PDB entry 7T0W | electron microscopy, 3.00 A resolution | chains B and C of the 9 polymer chains in the assembly

[Chain B]
Name: Gamma-aminobutyric acid receptor subunit alpha-1
Source organism: Homo sapiens
Reference sequence: P14867 (GBRA1_HUMAN); the construct has insertions or renumbered stretches relative to UniProt, so the offset changes along the chain: 1-312 = UniProt 28-339; 320-347 = UniProt 418-445
Amino-acid sequence (347 residues; numbered 1 to 347; the number before each row is that of its first residue):
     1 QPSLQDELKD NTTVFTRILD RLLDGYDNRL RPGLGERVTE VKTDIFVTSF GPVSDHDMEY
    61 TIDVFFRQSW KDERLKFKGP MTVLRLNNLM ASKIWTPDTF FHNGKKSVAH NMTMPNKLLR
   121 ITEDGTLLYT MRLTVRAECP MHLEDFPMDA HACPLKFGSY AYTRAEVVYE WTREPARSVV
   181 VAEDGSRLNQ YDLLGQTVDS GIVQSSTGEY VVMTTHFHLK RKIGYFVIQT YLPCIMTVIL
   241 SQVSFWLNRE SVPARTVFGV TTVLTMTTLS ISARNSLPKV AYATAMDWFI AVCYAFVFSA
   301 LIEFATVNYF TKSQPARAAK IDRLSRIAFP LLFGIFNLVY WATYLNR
Disordered / not traced: 1-9
Disulfides: Cys-139/Cys-153
Glycans and other covalent adducts: glycan linked to Asn-111
Construct notes: linker (313-319)
Swiss-Prot annotation at these positions:
  - binding site (4-aminobutanoate): Arg-67, Thr-130
  - binding site (3alpha-hydroxy-5alpha-pregnan-11,20-dione): Trp-246
  - glycosylation (N-linked (GlcNAc...) asparagine): Asn-11, Asn-111
From the paper describing this entry:
  - specificity-determining residues: Glu-170, Arg-173, Glu-174, Arg-177
  - specificity-determining residues: Arg-164 (by similarity / conservation)

[Chain C]
Name: Gamma-aminobutyric acid receptor subunit beta-2
Source organism: Homo sapiens
Reference sequence: P47870 (GBRB2_HUMAN); the construct has insertions or renumbered stretches relative to UniProt, so the offset changes along the chain: 1-307 = UniProt 25-331; 317-340 = UniProt 488-511
Amino-acid sequence (340 residues; each row starts with the number of its first residue):
     1 QSVNDPSNMS LVKETVDRLL KGYDIRLRPD FGGPPVAVGM NIDIASIDMV SEVNMDYTLT
    61 MYFQQAWRDK RLSYNVIPLN LTLDNRVADQ LWVPDTYFLN DKKSFVHGVT VKNRMIRLHP
   121 DGTVLYGLRI TTTAACMMDL RRYPLDEQNC TLEIESYGYT TDDIEFYWRG DDNAVTGVTK
   181 IELPQFSIVD YKLITKKVVF STGSYPRLSL SFKLKRNIGY FILQTYMPSI LITILSWVSF
   241 WINYDASAAR VALGITTVLT MTTINTHLRE TLPKIPYVKA IDMYLMGCFV FVFMALLEYA
   301 LVNYIFFSQP ARAAAIDRWS RIFFPVVFSF FNIVYWLYYV
Disordered / not traced: 1-6
Disulfides: Cys-136/Cys-150
Glycans and other covalent adducts: N-acetylglucosamine (NAG) linked to Asn-80, Asn-149
Construct notes: linker (308-316)
Swiss-Prot annotation at these positions:
  - binding site (histamine): Tyr-97, Ser-156, Tyr-157, Thr-202
  - binding site (4-aminobutanoate): Tyr-157, Thr-202
  - glycosylation (N-linked (GlcNAc...) asparagine): Asn-8, Asn-80, Asn-149

[Interface between chain B and chain C]
Contacting residue pairs - 88 pairs, chain B then chain C:
  Gly-25(B) with Lys-13(C)
  Asn-28(B) with Asp-84(C); Arg-86(C)
  Arg-29(B) with Val-16(C); Leu-83(C); Asp-84(C), hydrogen bond (backbone-backbone)
  Leu-30(B) with Met-9(C), hydrophobic; Val-12(C), hydrophobic; Lys-13(C)
  Arg-31(B) with Met-9(C)
  Leu-34(B) with Met-9(C), hydrophobic; Val-12(C), hydrophobic
  Glu-36(B) with Asn-8(C); Met-9(C), hydrogen bond (side chain-backbone)
  Met-58(B) with Pro-184(C), hydrophobic
  Arg-74(B) with Met-9(C)
  Ser-92(B) with Arg-86(C), hydrogen bond (backbone-side chain)
  Pro-97(B) with Thr-110(C)
  Asp-98(B) with Val-111(C)
  Thr-99(B) with Val-109(C); Thr-110(C), hydrogen bond (backbone-backbone)
  Phe-100(B) with Tyr-62(C); Val-109(C); Asn-113(C); Arg-129(C)
  Phe-101(B) with Arg-129(C), hydrogen bond (backbone-side chain)
  His-102(B) with Tyr-62(C)
  Gly-104(B) with Arg-129(C), hydrogen bond (backbone-side chain)
  Lys-105(B) with Asp-48(C), salt bridge; His-107(C)
  Ser-107(B) with Val-109(C)
  Met-131(B) with Thr-110(C)
  Leu-133(B) with Val-109(C), hydrophobic
  Glu-138(B) with Ser-46(C), hydrogen bond; Asp-48(C)
  Tyr-160(B) with Tyr-62(C), hydrophobic; Arg-114(C); Met-115(C), hydrophobic; Gly-127(C); Leu-128(C), hydrogen bond (side chain-backbone); Arg-129(C)
  Ala-161(B) with Thr-82(C); Met-115(C), hydrophobic; Arg-117(C), hydrogen bond (backbone-side chain)
  Tyr-162(B) with Thr-82(C)
  Glu-166(B) with Thr-82(C), hydrogen bond
  Ser-205(B) with Asp-43(C), hydrogen bond
  Ser-206(B) with Asp-43(C), hydrogen bond; Gln-64(C)
  Thr-207(B) with Met-115(C); Arg-117(C); Leu-125(C)
  Tyr-210(B) with Arg-117(C), hydrogen bond
  Val-252(B) with Ala-249(C), hydrophobic
  Thr-256(B) with Ala-249(C)
  Val-257(B) with Ala-252(C), hydrophobic
  Val-260(B) with Leu-235(C), hydrophobic; Thr-256(C)
  Val-263(B) with Ile-232(C), hydrophobic; Leu-235(C), hydrophobic
  Leu-264(B) with Thr-260(C)
  Thr-267(B) with Thr-260(C); Ile-264(C)
  Ile-271(B) with Gln-224(C); His-267(C)
  Arg-274(B) with Tyr-220(C), hydrogen bond; Gln-224(C)
  Asn-275(B) with Thr-271(C), hydrogen bond
  Lys-279(B) with Pro-184(C); Gln-185(C)
  Val-280(B) with Pro-184(C); Tyr-220(C)
  Ala-281(B) with Pro-184(C), hydrogen bond (backbone-backbone); Asn-217(C); Tyr-220(C)
  Ala-283(B) with Leu-223(C), hydrophobic
  Asp-287(B) with Leu-223(C)
  Tyr-294(B) with Pro-228(C); Leu-231(C), hydrophobic; Ile-232(C)
  Phe-298(B) with Leu-231(C); Ile-234(C), hydrophobic; Leu-235(C)
  Leu-301(B) with Leu-235(C), hydrophobic
  Ile-302(B) with Val-238(C), hydrophobic
  Ala-305(B) with Val-238(C), hydrophobic
  Asn-308(B) with Ile-242(C); Asn-243(C)
Also at the interface, not in a pair above, chain B (66 interface residues in all): Asp-27, Gly-33, Gly-35, Ile-94, Trp-95, Lys-106, Val-108, Ala-109, Thr-163, Pro-253, Ser-270, Tyr-282, Ala-291, Tyr-309, Lys-312
Also at the interface, not in a pair above, chain C (66 interface residues in all): Asp-17, Asn-41, Ala-45, Leu-79, Leu-81, Val-87, Gln-90, Phe-105, Thr-131, Arg-169, Thr-176, Gly-219, Trp-241, Ala-246, Ala-248, Leu-253, Thr-263, Leu-268, Arg-321

[In short]
The chain B/chain C interface involves 66 residues from each chain, with 16 hydrogen bonds and 1 salt bridge.
Polar pairs include Lys-105(B)/Asp-48(C), Glu-36(B)/Met-9(C) and Ser-92(B)/Arg-86(C). Covalently linked
N-acetylglucosamine: at Asn-80(C) and Asn-149(C). The paper reports specificity determinants Glu-170(B),
Arg-173(B) and Glu-174(B) among others.
Chain B is Gamma-aminobutyric acid receptor subunit alpha-1 and chain C is Gamma-aminobutyric acid receptor
subunit beta-2, both from Homo sapiens; the structure, Complex of GABA-A synaptic receptor with autoimmune
antibody Fab115, was determined by electron microscopy.
